PDB entry 4J9E | X-ray diffraction, 1.40 A resolution | chains A and B

Chain A:
Protein: Tyrosine-protein kinase ABL1
Source organism: Homo sapiens
Notes: EC 2.7.10.2; fragment: SH3 domain
UniProt: P00519 (ABL1_HUMAN); residues 60-121 here = UniProt positions 60-121
Chain sequence (63 residues; row label = number of the first residue in the row):
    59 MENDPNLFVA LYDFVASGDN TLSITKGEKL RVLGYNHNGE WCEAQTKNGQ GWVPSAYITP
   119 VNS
Not modelled in the structure: 59-64, 121
Construct notes: initiating methionine (59); engineered mutation A114 (Asn in P00519)
Swiss-Prot annotation at these positions:
  - modified residue (Phosphotyrosine): Y70, Y115

Chain B:
Protein: P17
Chain sequence (11 residues; numbered 0 to 10; the number before each row is that of its first residue; numbering starts at 0):
     0 XAPTYSPPLP P
Modified positions: ACE (acetyl group) at position 0

How chain A and chain B interact:
Contacting residue pairs - 23 pairs, chain A then chain B:
  Y70(A) - P9(B)  hydrophobic
  Y70(A) - P10(B)
  F72(A) - P7(B)
  S75(A) - Y4(B)  hydrogen bond
  G76(A) - Y4(B)
  D77(A) - Y4(B)  hydrogen bond
  T79(A) - P2(B)
  N94(A) - A1(B)
  E98(A) - S5(B)  hydrogen bond
  E98(A) - P6(B)
  W99(A) - P2(B)
  W99(A) - Y4(B)  hydrogen bond (side chain-backbone)
  W99(A) - S5(B)
  W99(A) - P6(B)  hydrophobic
  W110(A) - ACE_0(B)  hydrogen bond (side chain-backbone)
  W110(A) - A1(B)
  W110(A) - P2(B)
  P112(A) - P6(B)  hydrophobic
  A114(A) - P9(B)  hydrophobic
  Y115(A) - P7(B)
  Y115(A) - L8(B)  hydrogen bond (side chain-backbone)
  Y115(A) - P9(B)  hydrophobic
  Y115(A) - P10(B)

Summary:
The interface between chain A and chain B involves 13 residues on one side and 10 on the other; the contacts
include 6 hydrogen bonds. Polar contacts include S75(A)-Y4(B), D77(A)-Y4(B) and E98(A)-S5(B).
Chain A is Tyrosine-protein kinase ABL1 (Homo sapiens) and chain B is P17; the structure, Crystal structure of
the N114A mutant of the Abl-SH3 domain complexed with the high affinity peptide ..., was determined by X-ray
diffraction.
